PDB entry 5HOA | X-ray diffraction, 2.14 A resolution | chain A

# Chain A
Name: Hepatocyte growth factor receptor
From: Homo sapiens
Notes: EC 2.7.10.1
Reference sequence: P08581 (MET_HUMAN); numbering as in UniProt (aligned over 1049-1360)
Chain sequence (312 residues; each row starts with the number of its first residue):
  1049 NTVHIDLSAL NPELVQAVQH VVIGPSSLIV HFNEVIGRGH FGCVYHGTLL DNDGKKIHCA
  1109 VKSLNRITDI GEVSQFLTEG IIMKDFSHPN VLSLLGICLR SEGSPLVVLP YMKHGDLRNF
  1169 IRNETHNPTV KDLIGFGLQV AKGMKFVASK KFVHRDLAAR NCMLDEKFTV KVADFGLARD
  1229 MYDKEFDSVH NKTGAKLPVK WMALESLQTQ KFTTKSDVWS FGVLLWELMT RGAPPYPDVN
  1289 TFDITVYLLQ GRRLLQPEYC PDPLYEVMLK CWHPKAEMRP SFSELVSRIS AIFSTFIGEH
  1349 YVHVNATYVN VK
Not modelled in the structure: 1049-1064, 1071-1091, 1098-1103, 1111-1122, 1145-1155, 1228-1244, 1357-1360
Construct notes: conflict F1194 (Tyr in P08581), V1195 (Leu in P08581), F1234 (Tyr in P08581), D1235 (Tyr in P08581)
Ligand contacts: 63K (1-(6-{[6-(4-fluorophenyl)[1,2,4]triazolo[4,3-b]pyridazin-3-yl]sulfanyl}-1,3-benzothiazol-2-yl)-3-[2-(morpholin-4-yl)ethyl]urea): V1092, A1108, L1140, L1157, P1158, Y1159, M1160, K1161, H1162, G1163, D1164, N1167, R1208, N1209, M1211, A1221, D1222, A1226
UniProt features mapped onto this chain:
  - region: W1320 to V1359 (Interaction with MUC20)
  - active site: D1204 (Proton acceptor)
  - binding site (ATP): I1084 to V1092, K1110
  - modified residue: Y1230 (Phosphotyrosine), T1289 (Phosphothreonine), Y1349 (Phosphotyrosine), Y1356 (Phosphotyrosine)
  - natural variant: V1092 (V1092I: In RCCP), H1094 (H1094L: In RCCP; H1094R: In RCCP; H1094Y: In RCCP), H1106 (H1106D: In RCCP), M1131 (M1131T: In RCCP), T1173 (T1173I: In HCC), V1188 (V1188L: In RCCP), V1195 (L1195V: In RCCP; this construct carries the variant), V1220 (V1220I: In RCCP), D1228 (D1228H: In RCCP; D1228N: In RCCP), Y1230 (Y1230C: In RCCP; Y1230D: In RCCP; Y1230H: In RCCP), K1244 (K1244R: In HCC), M1250 (M1250I: In HCC; M1250T: In RCCP), 1 further natural variant entry in UniProt
  - mutagenesis: Y1313 (Y1313F: No effect on ligand-induced CBL-mediated ubiquitination; when associated with F-1349, F-1356 and F-1365), Y1349 (Y1349F: No effect on ligand-induced CBL-mediated ubiquitination; when associated with F-1313, F-1356 and F-1365), Y1356 (Y1356F: No effect on ligand-induced CBL-mediated ubiquitination; when associated with F-1313, F-1349 and F-1365)

# Overview
Ligands of chain A: compound 63K. Curated annotation (UniProt) lists active-site residue D1204, 10 ATP-binding
residues and 3 mutagenesis sites.
Chain A is Hepatocyte growth factor receptor (Homo sapiens); the structure, Crystal structure of c-Met L1195V
in complex with SAR125844, was determined by X-ray diffraction, deposited together with 5HLW, 5HNI, 5HO6 and
5HOR.
